2XRP - chains A and E of the 9 polymer chains in the assembly; structure by electron microscopy, 8.20 A resolution (very low resolution: no residue pairs are listed; an interface is given only as per-side residue counts).

[Chain A (and E)]
Name: Tubulin beta-2B chain
From: Bos taurus
Notes: EC 3.6.5.6; chain E of this document is another copy of the same molecule, construct and numbering; everything in this record applies to it too
UniProtKB: Q6B856 (TBB2B_BOVIN); the author numbering skips numbers that UniProt does not, so the offset changes along the chain: 1-44 = UniProt 1-44; 47-360 = UniProt 45-358; 369-455 = UniProt 359-445
Chain sequence (445 residues; each row starts with the number of its first residue; note: 10 numbers in that range are skipped by the numbering (no residue carries them; nothing is unmodelled there)):
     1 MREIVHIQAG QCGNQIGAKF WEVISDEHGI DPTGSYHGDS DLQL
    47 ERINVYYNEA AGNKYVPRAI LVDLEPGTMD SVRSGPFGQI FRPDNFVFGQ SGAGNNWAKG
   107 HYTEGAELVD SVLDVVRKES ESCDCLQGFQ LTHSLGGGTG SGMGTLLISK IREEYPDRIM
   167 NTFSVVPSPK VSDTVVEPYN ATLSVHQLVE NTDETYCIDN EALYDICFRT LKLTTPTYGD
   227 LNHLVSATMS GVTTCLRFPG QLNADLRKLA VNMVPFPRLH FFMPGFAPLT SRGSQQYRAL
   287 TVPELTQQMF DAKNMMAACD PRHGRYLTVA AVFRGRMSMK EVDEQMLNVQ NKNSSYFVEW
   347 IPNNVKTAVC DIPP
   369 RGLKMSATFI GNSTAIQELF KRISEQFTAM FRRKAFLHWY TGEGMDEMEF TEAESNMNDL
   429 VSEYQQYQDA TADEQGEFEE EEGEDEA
Not modelled in the structure: 1, 438-455
Sequence notes: conflict Val172 (Met170 in Q6B856), Val318 (Ile316 in Q6B856)
Ligand contacts: GDP (guanosine-5'-diphosphate): Gly10, Gln11, Cys12, Gln15, Ile16, Ala99, Asn101, Ser140, Gly142, Gly143, Gly144, Thr145, Gly146, Val171, Asp179, Thr180, Glu183, Asn206, Tyr224, Leu227, Asn228
Reported in the primary citation:
  - self-association interface (contacts with another copy of this molecule): His28 to Arg64

[Interface between chain A and chain E]
At this resolution (8 A) residue pairs are not listed: 6 residues of chain A and 4 of chain E lie at the interface.

[Summary]
6 residues of chain A and 4 residues of chain E are in contact. Bound to chain A: GDP. The paper reports a
self-association interface involving His28(A).
Chain A and chain E are both Tubulin beta-2B chain (Bos taurus); the structure, Human Doublecortin N-DC Repeat
(1MJD) and Mammalian Tubulin (1JFF and 3HKE) Docked into the 8-Angstrom Cryo-EM ..., was determined by
electron microscopy.
